PDB entry 4IH5 | X-ray diffraction, 1.90 A resolution | chain A

== Chain A ==
Protein: RNA-directed RNA polymerase
From: Hepatitis C virus
Notes: EC 2.7.7.48
UniProt: P26663 (POLG_HCVBK); residues 2-570 here correspond to UniProt positions 2421-2989 (UniProt number = residue number + 2419)
Amino-acid sequence (570 residues; each row starts with the number of its first residue):
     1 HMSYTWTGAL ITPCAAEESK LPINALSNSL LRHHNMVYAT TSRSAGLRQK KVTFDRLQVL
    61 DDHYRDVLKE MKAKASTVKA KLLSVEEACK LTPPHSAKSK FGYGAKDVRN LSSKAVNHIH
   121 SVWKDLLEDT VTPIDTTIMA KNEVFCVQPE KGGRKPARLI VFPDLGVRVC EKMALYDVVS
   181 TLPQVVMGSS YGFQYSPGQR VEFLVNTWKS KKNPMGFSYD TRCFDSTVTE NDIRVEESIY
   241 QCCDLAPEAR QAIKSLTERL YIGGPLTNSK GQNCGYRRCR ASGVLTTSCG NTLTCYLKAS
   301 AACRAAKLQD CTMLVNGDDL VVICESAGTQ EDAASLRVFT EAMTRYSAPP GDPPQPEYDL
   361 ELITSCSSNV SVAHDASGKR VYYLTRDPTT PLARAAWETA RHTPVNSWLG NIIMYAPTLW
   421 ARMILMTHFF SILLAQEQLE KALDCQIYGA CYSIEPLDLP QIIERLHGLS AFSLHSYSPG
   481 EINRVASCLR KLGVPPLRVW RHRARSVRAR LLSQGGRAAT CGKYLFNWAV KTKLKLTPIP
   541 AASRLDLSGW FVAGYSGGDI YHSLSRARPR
Not modelled in the structure: 149-153, 563-570
Construct notes: expression tag (1)
Curated features (UniProtKB/Swiss-Prot):
  - binding site (Mg(2+)): D220, D318, D319
  - modified residue (Phosphoserine): S29, S42
Residues lining bound ligands: 12R (4-(2-phenylhydrazinyl)-1H-pyrazolo[3,4-d]pyrimidine): P197, R200, C366, S368, L384, G410, N411, M414, Y415, Q446, I447, Y448

== Overview ==
Bound to chain A: compound 12R. UniProt lists 3 Mg2+-binding residues.
Chain A is RNA-directed RNA polymerase (Hepatitis C virus); the structure, Hepatitis C Virus polymerase NS5B
(BK) with fragment-based compounds, was determined by X-ray diffraction, deposited together with 4IH6.
